Entry 5NL0 (X-ray diffraction, 5.40 A resolution (low resolution: residue-level contacts below are approximate; hydrogen-bond / salt-bridge calls are withheld)); this record covers chains E and I of the 11 polymer chains in the assembly.

Chain E:
Molecule: Histone H3.2
Organism: Xenopus laevis
UniProt: P84233 (H32_XENLA); residues 1-135 here correspond to UniProt positions 2-136 (UniProt number = residue number + 1)
Chain sequence (135 residues; row label = number of the first residue in the row):
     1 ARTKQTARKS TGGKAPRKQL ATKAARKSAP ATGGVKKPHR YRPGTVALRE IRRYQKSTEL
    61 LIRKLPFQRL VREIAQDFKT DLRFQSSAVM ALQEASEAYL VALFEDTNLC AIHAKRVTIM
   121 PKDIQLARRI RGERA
Not modelled in the structure: 1-37, 135
Construct notes: engineered mutation Ala102 (Gly103 in P84233)
Curated features (UniProtKB/Swiss-Prot):
  - modified residue: Arg2 (Asymmetric dimethylarginine), Thr3 (Phosphothreonine), Lys4 (Allysine), Gln5 (5-glutamyl dopamine), Thr6 (Phosphothreonine), Arg8 (Citrulline), Lys9 (N6,N6,N6-trimethyllysine), Ser10 (ADP-ribosylserine), Thr11 (Phosphothreonine), Lys14 (N6-(2-hydroxyisobutyryl)lysine), Arg17 (Asymmetric dimethylarginine), Lys18 (N6-(2-hydroxyisobutyryl)lysine), Lys23 (N6-(2-hydroxyisobutyryl)lysine), Arg26 (Citrulline), Lys27 (N6,N6,N6-trimethyllysine), Ser28 (ADP-ribosylserine), Lys36 (N6,N6,N6-trimethyllysine), Lys37 (N6-methyllysine), Tyr41 (Phosphotyrosine), Lys56 (N6,N6,N6-trimethyllysine) and 8 more in UniProt
  - lipidation: Cys110 (S-palmitoyl cysteine)

Chain I:
Molecule: 197-nt DNA strand
Organism: synthetic construct
Sequence (197 nucleotides; row label = number of the first residue in the row; numbers below 1 keep their minus sign (DA-98 is residue -98)):
   -98 ACTACGTAAT ATTGGCCAGC TAGGATATCA CAATCCCGGT GCCGAGGCCG CTCAATTGGT
   -38 CGTAGACAGC TCTAGCACCG CTTAAACGCA CGTACGGAAT CCGTACGTGC GTTTAAGCGG
    22 TGCTAGAGCT GTCTACGACC AATTGAGCGG CCTCGGCACC GGGATTGTGA TATCCTAGCT
    82 GGCCAATATT ACGTAGT
Not modelled in the structure: -98 to -97, 97-98

Chain E / chain I interface:
Contacting residue pairs (29; chain E residue first):
  His39(E) - DA-67(I)
  His39(E) - DG10(I)
  Arg40(E) - DG8(I)
  Arg40(E) - DT9(I)
  Arg40(E) - DG10(I)
  Tyr41(E) - DA-67(I)
  Tyr41(E) - DA-66(I)
  Tyr41(E) - DT9(I)
  Tyr41(E) - DG10(I)
  Arg42(E) - DT9(I)
  Pro43(E) - DG8(I)
  Gly44(E) - DG8(I)
  Gly44(E) - DT9(I)
  Thr45(E) - DT9(I)
  Val46(E) - DT9(I)
  Ala47(E) - DT9(I)
  Arg49(E) - DA-66(I)
  Arg49(E) - DT-65(I)
  Lys56(E) - DC-64(I)
  Arg63(E) - DA17(I)
  Arg63(E) - DG18(I)
  Lys64(E) - DG18(I)
  Leu65(E) - DA17(I)
  Leu65(E) - DG18(I)
  Pro66(E) - DA17(I)
  Arg69(E) - DA17(I)
  Asp81(E) - DG27(I)
  Arg83(E) - DA26(I)
  Arg83(E) - DG27(I)
Also at the interface, not in a pair above, chain E (19 interface residues in all): Gln85
Also at the interface, not in a pair above, chain I (12 interface residues in all): DG29

Summary:
Chain E and chain I form an interface of 19 and 12 residues respectively.
Chain E is Histone H3.2 (Xenopus laevis) and chain I is a 197-nt DNA strand (synthetic construct); the
structure, Crystal structure of a 197-bp palindromic 601L nucleosome in complex with linker histone H1, was
determined by X-ray diffraction.
